4YLI - chains B and C of the 3 polymer chains in the assembly; structure by X-ray diffraction, 2.45 A resolution.

[Chain B (and C)]
Molecule: Collectin-11
From: Homo sapiens
Notes: chain C of this document is another copy of the same molecule, construct and numbering; everything in this record applies to it too
UniProt: Q9BWP8 (COL11_HUMAN), isoform Q9BWP8-7; residues 116-270 here correspond to UniProt positions 66-220 (UniProt number = residue number - 50)
Chain sequence (155 residues; row label = number of the first residue in the row):
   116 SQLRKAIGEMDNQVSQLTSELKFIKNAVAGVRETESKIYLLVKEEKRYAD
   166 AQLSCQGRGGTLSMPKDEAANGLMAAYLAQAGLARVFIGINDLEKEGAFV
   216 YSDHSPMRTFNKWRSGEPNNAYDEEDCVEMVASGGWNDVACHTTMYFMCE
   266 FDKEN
Disordered / not traced: 270 (chain C: 116, 270)
Cystine bridges: C170-C264, C242-C256
Ion coordination: Ca2+ site 1: D207, E211, N235, E240, D241; Ca2+ site 2: E211, D241 (together with glycerol); Ca2+ site 3: E232, N234, E240, N252, D253 (together with glycerol)
What the authors report for this chain:
  - disease-associated variants - S169P, G204S, S217DEL: abolished expression
  - disease-associated variants - S169P, G204S, S217DEL: decreased stability in response to urea

[Chain B / chain C interface]
Residue-residue contacts - 16 pairs, chain B then chain C:
  V129(B) with Q128(C); L132(C), hydrophobic
  T133(B) with L132(C)
  L136(B) with L132(C); E135(C); L136(C), hydrophobic; I139(C), hydrophobic
  I139(B) with I139(C), hydrophobic
  K140(B) with E135(C), salt bridge; I139(C)
  A144(B) with V143(C), hydrophobic
  I153(B) with F138(C), hydrophobic
  L155(B) with A142(C)
  R173(B) with A142(C), hydrogen bond (side chain-backbone); V143(C)
  F266(B) with F138(C), hydrophobic
Other interface residues (no listed pair), chain B (14 interface residues in all): M125, D126, V146, E148
Other interface residues (no listed pair), chain C (9 interface residues in all): M125

[Overview]
The interface between chain B and chain C involves 14 residues on one side and 9 on the other; the contacts
include 1 hydrogen bond and 1 salt bridge. Among the polar pairs are K140(B)-E135(C) and R173(B)-A142(C). The
paper reports that S169P, G204S and S217DEL of chain B abolish expression; S169P, G204S and S217DEL of chain B
reduce stability in response to urea.
Chain B and chain C are both Collectin-11 (Homo sapiens); the structure, CL-K1 trimer, was determined by X-ray
diffraction together with 4YMD from the same study.
